8CQF - chain A; structure by X-ray diffraction, 2.05 A resolution.

# Chain A
Molecule: Alpha-amylase
From: Pseudoalteromonas haloplanktis
Notes: EC 3.2.1.1
UniProtKB: P29957 (AMY_PSEHA); the construct has insertions or renumbered stretches relative to UniProt, so the offset changes along the chain: 2-208 = UniProt 26-232; 212-270 = UniProt 236-294; 278-448 = UniProt 301-471
Amino-acid sequence (450 residues; row label = number of the first residue in the row):
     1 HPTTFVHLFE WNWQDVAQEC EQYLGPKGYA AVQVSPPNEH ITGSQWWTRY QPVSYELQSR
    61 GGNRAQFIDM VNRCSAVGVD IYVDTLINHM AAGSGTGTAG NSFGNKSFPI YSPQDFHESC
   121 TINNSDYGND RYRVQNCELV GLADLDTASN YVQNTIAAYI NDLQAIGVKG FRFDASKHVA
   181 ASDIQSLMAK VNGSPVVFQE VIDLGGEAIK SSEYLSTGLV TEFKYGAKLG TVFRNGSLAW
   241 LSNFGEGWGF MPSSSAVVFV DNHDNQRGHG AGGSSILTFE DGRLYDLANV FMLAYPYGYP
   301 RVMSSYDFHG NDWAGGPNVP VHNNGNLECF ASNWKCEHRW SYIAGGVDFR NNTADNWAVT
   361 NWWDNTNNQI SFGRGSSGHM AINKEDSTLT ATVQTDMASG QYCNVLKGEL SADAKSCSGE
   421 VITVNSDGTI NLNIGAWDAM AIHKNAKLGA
Not modelled in the structure: 271-272
Construct notes: expression tag (1, 449-450); engineered mutation Val77 (Ala101 in P29957), Leu204 (Gln228 in P29957), Gly226 (Ser250 in P29957), Ala227 (Thr251 in P29957), Lys228 (Glu252 in P29957), Thr231 (Asn255 in P29957), Val232 (Thr256 in P29957), Arg301 (Lys324 in P29957), Asn311 (Asp334 in P29957), Asp312 (Thr335 in P29957), Trp313 (Asp336 in P29957); linker (209-211, 271-277)
Disulfides: Cys20-Cys74, Cys120-Cys137, Cys329-Cys336, Cys403-Cys417
Bound ions: Ca2+: Asn88, Gln135, Asp144, His178
Reported in the primary citation:
  - binding site for the ligand AC1: Asp264
  - catalytic residues: Asp174, Glu200 (citing earlier work)
  - conformationally variable residues (order/disorder transition): Ala271, Gly272
  - contacts within the chain: Asn265-Gly273 (water-mediated contact)

# In short
Asn88, Gln135, Asp144 and His178 coordinate Ca2+. The paper reports catalytic residues Asp174 and Glu200; a
binding site for the ligand AC1 at Asp264.
Chain A is Alpha-amylase (Pseudoalteromonas haloplanktis); the structure, Crystal Structure of a Chimeric
Alpha-Amylase from Pseudoalteromonas Haloplanktis Complexed with Rearranged Acarbose, was determined by X-ray
diffraction together with 8CQG from the same study.
